3NU0 - chain A; structure by X-ray diffraction, 1.35 A resolution.

# Chain A
Protein: Dihydrofolate reducatase
Source organism: Homo sapiens
Notes: EC 1.5.1.3
UniProtKB: P00374 (DYR_HUMAN); residues 1-186 here correspond to UniProt positions 2-187 (UniProt number = residue number + 1)
Amino-acid sequence (186 residues; each row starts with the number of its first residue):
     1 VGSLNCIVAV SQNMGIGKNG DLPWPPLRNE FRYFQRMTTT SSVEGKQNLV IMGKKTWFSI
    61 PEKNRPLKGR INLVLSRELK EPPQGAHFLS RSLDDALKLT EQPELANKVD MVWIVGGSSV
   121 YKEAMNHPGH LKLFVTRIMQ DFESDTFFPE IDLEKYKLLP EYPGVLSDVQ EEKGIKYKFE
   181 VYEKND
Residues lining bound ligands:
  - 3TU ((2S)-2-(5-{[(2-amino-4-oxo-3,4-dihydro[1]benzothieno[2,3-d]pyrimidin-5-yl)methyl]amino}-1-oxo-1,3-dihydro-2H-isoindol-2-yl)pentanedioic acid): I7, V8, A9, L22, E30, F31, F34, Q35, T56, I60, P61, N64, L67, R70, V115, Y121, T136
  - NADPH (NDP; NADPH dihydro-nicotinamide-adenine-dinucleotide phosphate): V8, A9, I16, G17, K18, G20, D21, L22, W24, G53, K54, K55, T56, S59, L75, S76, R77, E78, L79, S90, R91, S92, L93, V115, G116, G117, S118, S119, Y121, E123, T146
From the paper describing this entry:
  - binding site for 3TU: I7, E30, V115, Y121
  - binding site for 3TU: F31, F34, I60, R70 (proposed by the authors, not directly observed)

# Summary
Ligands of chain A: NADPH and compound 3TU. The paper reports a binding site for 3TU at I7, E30 and V115 among
others.
Chain A is Dihydrofolate reducatase (Homo sapiens); the structure, Design, Synthesis, Biological Evaluation
and X-ray Crystal Structure of Novel Classical 6,5,6-TricyclicBenzo[4,5]thieno[2,3-d]pyrimidines as Dual
Thymidylate Synthase ..., was determined by X-ray diffraction together with 3NTZ from the same study.
